PDB entry 7S3A | X-ray diffraction, 1.48 A resolution | chains A and B

[Chain A]
Name: Splicing factor U2AF 65 kDa subunit
Source organism: Homo sapiens
Reference sequence: P26368 (U2AF2_HUMAN), isoform P26368-2; numbering as in UniProt (aligned over 141-341)
Sequence (204 residues; row label = number of the first residue in the row):
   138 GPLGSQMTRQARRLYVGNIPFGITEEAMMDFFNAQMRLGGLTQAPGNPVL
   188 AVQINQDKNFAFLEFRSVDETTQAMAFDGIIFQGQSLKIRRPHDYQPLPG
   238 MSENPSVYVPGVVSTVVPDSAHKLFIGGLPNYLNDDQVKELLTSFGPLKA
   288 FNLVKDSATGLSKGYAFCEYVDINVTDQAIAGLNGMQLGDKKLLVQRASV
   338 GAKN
Disordered / not traced: 138-141, 341
Construct notes: expression tag (138-140)
Metal / ion sites: Na+ site 1: Asn-155, Asn-196 (shared with U6(B) of chain B); Na+ site 2: Lys-195, Ser-294 (shared with U6(B) of chain B)
From the paper describing this entry:
  - binding site for the 8-nt DNA/RNA hybrid strand (chain B): Lys-225, Arg-227
  - mutagenesis - K225E, R227E: decreased binding to AdML Py tract
  - mutagenesis - G297D: unchanged binding to all-uridine oligonucleotide
  - mutagenesis - G297D: decreased binding to other nucleotide variants
  - mutagenesis - K225N, R227N: decreased binding to purine-containing RNAs
  - conformationally variable residues: Pro-236 to Pro-242 (from molecular simulation)
  - mutagenesis - K225E, R227E: decreased binding to G5 variant

[Chain B]
Molecule: 8-nt DNA/RNA hybrid strand
Sequence (8 nucleotides; each row starts with the number of its first residue):
     2 UUUCUUCC
Modified / non-standard residues: BRU (5-bromo-2'-deoxyuridine-5'-monophosphate) at position 7
Metal / ion sites: Na+ site 1: U6 (shared with Asn-155(A), Asn-196(A) of chain A)

[How chain A and chain B interact]
Pairs across the interface (46):
  Arg-146(A) with C9(B), hydrogen bond to the base
  Arg-150(A) with C8(B), hydrogen bond to the base; C9(B), hydrogen bond to the base
  Tyr-152(A) with U6(B), hydrogen bond to the sugar; BRU_7(B), stacking on the base
  Asn-155(A) with U6(B), base contact
  Lys-195(A) with U6(B), base contact
  Asn-196(A) with U6(B), hydrogen bond to the base
  Phe-197(A) with BRU_7(B), sugar contact; C8(B), sugar contact
  Phe-199(A) with BRU_7(B), base contact; C8(B), stacking on the base
  Lys-225(A) with C5(B), hydrogen bond to the sugar; U6(B), base contact
  Arg-227(A) with BRU_7(B), base contact
  Arg-228(A) with BRU_7(B), hydrogen bond to the base
  Pro-229(A) with BRU_7(B), base contact; C8(B), base contact
  His-230(A) with BRU_7(B), stacking on the base
  Asp-231(A) with C8(B), base contact; C9(B), hydrogen bond to the base
  Asp-256(A) with DU4(B), base contact
  Lys-260(A) with DU4(B), hydrogen bond to the base
  Phe-262(A) with U2(B), phosphate contact; U3(B), stacking on the base
  Gly-264(A) with U2(B), base contact
  Gly-265(A) with U2(B), hydrogen bond to the base
  Asn-289(A) with DU4(B), hydrogen bond to the base; C5(B), base contact
  Val-291(A) with DU4(B), base contact
  Ser-294(A) with U6(B), hydrogen bond to the sugar
  Lys-300(A) with U2(B), sugar contact
  Tyr-302(A) with U2(B), sugar contact; U3(B), sugar contact; DU4(B), hydrogen bond to the sugar
  Phe-304(A) with U3(B), sugar contact; DU4(B), stacking on the base
  Lys-328(A) with U2(B), salt bridge to the phosphate
  Lys-329(A) with U2(B), hydrogen bond to the base
  Leu-331(A) with U2(B), base contact
  Gln-333(A) with U3(B), hydrogen bond to the base
  Arg-334(A) with U3(B), base contact
  Ala-335(A) with U3(B), hydrogen bond to the base
  Gly-338(A) with U3(B), hydrogen bond to the base
  Ala-339(A) with U3(B), base contact
  Lys-340(A) with U3(B), salt bridge to the phosphate
Also at the interface, not in a pair above, chain A (40 interface residues in all): Gln-190, Thr-252, Lys-292, Gly-301, Asp-327, Val-337

[Overview]
Chain A and chain B form an interface of 40 and 8 residues respectively; the contacts include 17 hydrogen
bonds, 2 salt bridges and 5 aromatic stacking contacts. Among the polar pairs are Arg-146(A)/C9(B),
Arg-150(A)/C8(B) and Arg-150(A)/C9(B). The paper reports a binding site for the 8-nt DNA/RNA hybrid strand
(chain B) at Lys-225(A) and Arg-227(A); K225E and R227E of chain A reduce binding to AdML Py tract; 5
substitutions were tested in all.
Chain A is Splicing factor U2AF 65 kDa subunit (Homo sapiens) and chain B is an 8-nt DNA/RNA hybrid strand;
the structure, Crystal structure of intact U2AF65 RRM-region bound to AdML-C5 oligonucleotide, was determined
by X-ray diffraction together with 7S3B and 7S3C from the same study.
